4RT4 - chains A and D of the 5 polymer chains in the assembly; structure by X-ray diffraction, 2.00 A resolution.

# Chain A (and D)
Name: Protein dpy-30 homolog
Source organism: Homo sapiens
Notes: fragment: C terminal domain; chain D of this document is another copy of the same molecule, construct and numbering; everything in this record applies to it too
UniProt: Q9C005 (DPY30_HUMAN); residues 41-99 here = UniProt positions 41-99
Sequence (66 residues; each row starts with the number of its first residue):
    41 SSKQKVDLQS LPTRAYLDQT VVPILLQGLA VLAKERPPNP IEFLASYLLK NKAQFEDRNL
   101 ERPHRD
Not modelled in the structure: 41-46, 97-106 (chain D: 41-46, 99-106)
Differences from the reference sequence: expression tag (100-106)
What the authors report for this chain:
  - self-association interface (contacts with another copy of this molecule): Asp47 to Val71

# Chain A / chain D interface
Pairs across the interface - 20 pairs, chain A then chain D:
  Leu48(A) - Asp97(D)
  Arg54(A) - Gln94(D)
  Ala55(A) - Gln94(D)
  Asp58(A) - Gln94(D)
  Asp58(A) - Phe95(D)
  Gln59(A) - Ala93(D)  hydrogen bond (side chain-backbone)
  Gln59(A) - Gln94(D)  hydrogen bond (side chain-backbone)
  Gln59(A) - Phe95(D)
  Gln59(A) - Glu96(D)
  Gln59(A) - Asp97(D)
  Pro63(A) - Asp58(D)
  Pro63(A) - Pro63(D)  hydrophobic
  Leu66(A) - Val62(D)  hydrophobic
  Leu66(A) - Pro63(D)  hydrophobic
  Leu66(A) - Leu66(D)  hydrophobic
  Gln67(A) - Asp58(D)  hydrogen bond
  Gln94(A) - Leu51(D)
  Gln94(A) - Ala55(D)
  Gln94(A) - Gln59(D)
  Phe95(A) - Gln59(D)
Interface residues without a listed pair, chain A (12 interface residues in all): Val62, Glu96
Interface residues without a listed pair, chain D (13 interface residues in all): Pro52

# Summary
12 residues of chain A face 13 of chain D across their interface, with 3 hydrogen bonds. Polar pairs include
Gln59(A)-Ala93(D), Gln59(A)-Gln94(D) and Gln67(A)-Asp58(D). The paper reports a self-association interface
involving Asp47(A).
Both chains are Protein dpy-30 homolog (Homo sapiens). Entry 4RT4 (Crystal structure of Dpy30 complexed with
Bre2) was determined by X-ray diffraction (same publication as 4RTA).
